PDB entry 1XN2 | X-ray diffraction, 1.90 A resolution | chains A and E

Chain A:
Name: Beta-secretase 1
Source organism: Homo sapiens
Notes: EC 3.4.23.46; fragment: Catalytic domain of beta-secretase
UniProt: P56817 (BACE1_HUMAN); residues 1-385 here correspond to UniProt positions 62-446 (UniProt number = residue number + 61)
Sequence (389 residues; each row starts with the number of its first residue):
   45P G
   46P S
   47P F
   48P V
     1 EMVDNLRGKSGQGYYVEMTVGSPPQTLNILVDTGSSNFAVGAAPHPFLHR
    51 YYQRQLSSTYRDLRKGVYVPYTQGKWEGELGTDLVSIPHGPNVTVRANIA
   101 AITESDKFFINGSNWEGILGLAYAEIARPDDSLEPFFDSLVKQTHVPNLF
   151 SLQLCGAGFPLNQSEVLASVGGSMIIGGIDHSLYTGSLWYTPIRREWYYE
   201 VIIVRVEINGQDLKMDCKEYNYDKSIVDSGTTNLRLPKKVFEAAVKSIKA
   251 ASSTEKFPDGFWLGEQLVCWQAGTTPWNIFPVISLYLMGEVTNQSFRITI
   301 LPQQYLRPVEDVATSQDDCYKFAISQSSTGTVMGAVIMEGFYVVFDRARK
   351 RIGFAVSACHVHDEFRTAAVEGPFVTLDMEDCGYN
Disulfide bonds: Cys155-Cys359, Cys217-Cys382, Cys269-Cys319
UniProt features mapped onto this chain:
  - active site: Asp32, Asp228
  - modified residue (N6-acetyllysine): Lys65, Lys214, Lys218, Lys224, Lys238, Lys239, Lys246
  - glycosylation (N-linked (GlcNAc...) asparagine): Asn92, Asn111, Asn162, Asn293

Chain E:
Name: OM03-4
Sequence (12 residues; each row starts with the number of its first residue):
     1 REWWSEVNXAEF
Not modelled in the structure: 1-2
Modified residues: 1OL ((2R,4S,5S)-5-amino-4-hydroxy-2,7-dimethyloctanoic acid) at position 9

Interface between chain A and chain E:
Contacting residue pairs (52):
  Ser10(A) - Val7(E)
  Gly11(A) - Ser5(E)  hydrogen bond (backbone-side chain)
  Gly11(A) - Glu6(E)  hydrogen bond (backbone-backbone)
  Gly11(A) - Val7(E)  hydrogen bond (backbone-backbone)
  Gln12(A) - Ser5(E)
  Gln12(A) - Val7(E)
  Gly13(A) - Val7(E)
  Asp32(A) - 1OL_9(E)
  Gly34(A) - 1OL_9(E)
  Gly34(A) - Ala10(E)  hydrogen bond (backbone-backbone)
  Ser35(A) - Ala10(E)
  Pro70(A) - Ala10(E)
  Pro70(A) - Glu11(E)  hydrogen bond (backbone-backbone)
  Tyr71(A) - Asn8(E)
  Tyr71(A) - 1OL_9(E)
  Tyr71(A) - Ala10(E)  hydrophobic
  Tyr71(A) - Glu11(E)
  Thr72(A) - Asn8(E)
  Thr72(A) - 1OL_9(E)  hydrogen bond (backbone-backbone)
  Thr72(A) - Glu11(E)
  Gln73(A) - Asn8(E)  hydrogen bond (backbone-backbone)
  Gln73(A) - 1OL_9(E)
  Phe108(A) - 1OL_9(E)
  Ile110(A) - Ser5(E)
  Ile110(A) - Val7(E)  hydrophobic
  Asn111(A) - Trp3(E)
  Glu125(A) - Phe12(E)
  Ile126(A) - Phe12(E)  hydrophobic
  Arg128(A) - Glu11(E)  hydrogen bond (side chain-backbone)
  Trp197(A) - Phe12(E)  hydrophobic
  Tyr198(A) - Ala10(E)  hydrogen bond (side chain-backbone)
  Tyr198(A) - Glu11(E)
  Tyr198(A) - Phe12(E)
  Asp228(A) - 1OL_9(E)
  Gly230(A) - Val7(E)
  Gly230(A) - Asn8(E)
  Gly230(A) - 1OL_9(E)  hydrogen bond (backbone-backbone)
  Thr231(A) - Val7(E)
  Thr231(A) - Asn8(E)
  Thr231(A) - 1OL_9(E)
  Thr232(A) - Glu6(E)
  Thr232(A) - Val7(E)  hydrogen bond (side chain-backbone)
  Asn233(A) - Glu6(E)
  Arg235(A) - Asn8(E)  hydrogen bond
  Glu265(A) - Trp4(E)
  Gln266(A) - Trp4(E)
  Leu267(A) - Trp4(E)  hydrophobic
  Arg307(A) - Trp4(E)
  Arg307(A) - Ser5(E)  hydrogen bond (side chain-backbone)
  Val309(A) - Trp4(E)  hydrophobic
  Lys321(A) - Trp4(E)
  Lys321(A) - Glu6(E)  salt bridge
Also at the interface, not in a pair above, chain A (36 interface residues in all): Leu30, Trp115, Ile118, Ile226, Gly264

Summary:
Chain A and chain E form an interface of 36 and 10 residues respectively; the contacts include 13 hydrogen
bonds and 1 salt bridge. Polar contacts include Lys321(A)-Glu6(E), Gly11(A)-Ser5(E) and Arg128(A)-Glu11(E).
Curated annotation (UniProt) lists active-site residues Asp32(A) and Asp228(A) on chain A.
Chain A is Beta-secretase 1 (Homo sapiens) and chain E is OM03-4; the structure, New substrate binding pockets
for beta-secretase, was determined by X-ray diffraction together with 1XN3 from the same study.
